PDB entry 3OQA | X-ray diffraction, 2.25 A resolution | chain A

Chain A:
Name: HIV-1 Protease
Source organism: Human Immunodeficiency Virus 1
Reference sequence: Q000H7 (Q000H7_9HIV1); residues 1-99 here = UniProt positions 1-99
Sequence (99 residues; numbered 1 to 99; the number before each row is that of its first residue):
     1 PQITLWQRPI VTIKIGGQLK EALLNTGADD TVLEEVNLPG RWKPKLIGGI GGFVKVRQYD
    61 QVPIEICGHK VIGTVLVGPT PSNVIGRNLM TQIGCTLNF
Construct notes: conflict Asn25 (Asp in Q000H7), Glu35 (Asp in Q000H7), Val36 (Ile in Q000H7), Leu46 (Met in Q000H7); engineered mutation Ser82 (Thr in Q000H7)
From the paper describing this entry:
  - conformationally variable residues (loop rearrangement): Ile50

Overview:
From the paper: conformational variability at Ile50.
Chain A is HIV-1 Protease (Human Immunodeficiency Virus 1); the structure, Crystal Structures of
Multidrug-Resistant Clinical Isolate 769 HIV-1 Protease Variants, was determined by X-ray diffraction together
with 3OQ7, 3OQD and 3PJ6 from the same study.
